PDB entry 8QN8 | electron microscopy, 3.14 A resolution | chains C and H of the 8 polymer chains in the assembly

[Chain C]
Name: DNA-directed RNA polymerase subunit beta
Source organism: Mycolicibacterium smegmatis MC2 155
Notes: EC 2.7.7.6
UniProtKB: P60281 (RPOB_MYCS2); residue numbers follow UniProt; this construct covers 1-1169
Sequence (1169 residues; row label = number of the first residue in the row):
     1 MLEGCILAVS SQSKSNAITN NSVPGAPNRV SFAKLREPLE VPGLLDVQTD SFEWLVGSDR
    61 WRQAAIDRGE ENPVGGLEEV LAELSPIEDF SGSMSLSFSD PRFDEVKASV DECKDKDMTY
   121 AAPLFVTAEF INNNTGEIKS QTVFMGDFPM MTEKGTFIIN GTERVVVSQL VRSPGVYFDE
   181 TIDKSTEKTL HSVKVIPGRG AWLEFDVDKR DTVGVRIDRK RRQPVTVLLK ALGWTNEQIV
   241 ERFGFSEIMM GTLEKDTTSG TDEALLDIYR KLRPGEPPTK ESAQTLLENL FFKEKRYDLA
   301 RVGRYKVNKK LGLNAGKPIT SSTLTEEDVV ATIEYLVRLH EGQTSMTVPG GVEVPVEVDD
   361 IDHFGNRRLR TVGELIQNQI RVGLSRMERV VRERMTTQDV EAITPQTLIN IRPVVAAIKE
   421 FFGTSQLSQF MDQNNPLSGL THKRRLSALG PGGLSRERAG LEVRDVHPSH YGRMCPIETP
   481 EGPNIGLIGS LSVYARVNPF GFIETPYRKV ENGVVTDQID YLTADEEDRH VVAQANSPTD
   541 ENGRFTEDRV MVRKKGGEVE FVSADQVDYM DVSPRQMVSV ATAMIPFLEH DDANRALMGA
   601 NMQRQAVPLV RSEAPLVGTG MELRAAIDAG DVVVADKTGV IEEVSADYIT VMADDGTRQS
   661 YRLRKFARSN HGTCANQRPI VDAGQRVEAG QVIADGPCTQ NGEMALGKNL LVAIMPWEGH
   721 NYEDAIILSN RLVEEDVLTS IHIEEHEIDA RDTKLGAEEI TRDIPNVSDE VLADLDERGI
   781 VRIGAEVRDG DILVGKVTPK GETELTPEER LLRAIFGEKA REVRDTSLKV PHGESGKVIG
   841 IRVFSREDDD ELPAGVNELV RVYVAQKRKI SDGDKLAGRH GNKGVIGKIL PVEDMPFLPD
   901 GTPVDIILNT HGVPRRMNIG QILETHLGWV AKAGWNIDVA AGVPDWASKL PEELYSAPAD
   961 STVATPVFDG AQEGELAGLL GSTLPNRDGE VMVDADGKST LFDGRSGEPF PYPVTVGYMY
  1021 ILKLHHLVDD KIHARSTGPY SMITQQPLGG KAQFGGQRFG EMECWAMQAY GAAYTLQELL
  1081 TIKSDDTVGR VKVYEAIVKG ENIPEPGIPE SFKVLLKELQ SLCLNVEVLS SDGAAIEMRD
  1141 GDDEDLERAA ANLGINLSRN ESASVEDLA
Disordered / not traced: 1-21, 801-821, 1132-1169

[Chain H]
Name: Helicase
Source organism: Mycolicibacterium smegmatis MC2 155
UniProtKB: I7G5V9 (I7G5V9_MYCS2); residue numbers follow UniProt; this construct covers 1-736
Sequence (736 residues; numbered 1 to 736; the number before each row is that of its first residue):
     1 MSGRDYEDEL QSERDYVAGL YARLDAERAQ SQRRYAAALR EHGGTAVERD AEVRALAKDI
    61 ARLNVADNGL CFGRLDTLDD ARLYIGRLGI FDRDNDFEPL LLDWRAPMAR PFYVATAANP
   121 ENMRRRRQFH TLGRKVVDFT DEILGRPTGA EHDATNDAAL LAAVNAPRGE GMRDIVATIQ
   181 AEQDQVIRLD HTGVLVIEGG PGTGKTVVAL HRVAYLLYTY RKQMERHGVL VVGPTPAFLD
   241 HIGRVLPSLG ESDAVFMTPG DFVPGLHVTA EDTPEAAEVK GSLKILDVLK AAVADRQELP
   301 SEPIPIDLSD VTMRIDAETA KWARDEARKT GLPHNEARAE FVDVVTYVVT ERAVARIGRG
   361 WLTRDDKHAW EKMRADVVGE LEDHEQFNAA LDALWPILTP EDVLAQLYTS HERLRAAGAP
   421 ECLWRADGEA WTVSDVPLLD ELVDLLGRNK AADEAAERER REEEAYAAGV LDLMVDREDL
   481 MDDEDHLLAQ DLIDAEELAD RFKEQDNREL SERAAADREW TYGHVVVDEA QELSEMDWRL
   541 LMRRCPRRSF TIVGDLAQRR SPAGARSWGA MLDSYVPGRW VYKSLSVNYR TPAEIMAVAA
   601 AVLAEFAPDA TPPDSVRACG VAPWARQVTD DDIASAIAEF VSEEAGREGT SVVIGPPDVP
   661 GTVPPSETKG LEFDAVLVVE PERILADGPR GAAELYVALT RATQRLGVLY RDALPQALAG
   721 LAEGDAAATV EQRTSA
Disordered / not traced: 1, 164-173, 722-736
What the authors report for this chain:
  - catalytic residues: Glu-529
  - conformationally variable residues: Glu-529
  - mutagenesis - T206E, E529S/Q558N: abolished catalytic activity on ATP

[How chain C and chain H interact]
Contacting residue pairs (47; chain C residue first):
  Ile-182(C) / Arg-226(H)
  Ser-185(C) / Arg-513(H)  hydrogen bond (backbone-side chain)
  Thr-186(C) / Trp-520(H)
  Glu-187(C) / Arg-226(H)  hydrogen bond (backbone-side chain)
  Glu-187(C) / Arg-513(H)
  Lys-188(C) / Arg-226(H)
  Lys-188(C) / His-227(H)  hydrogen bond
  Lys-188(C) / Trp-520(H)
  Lys-188(C) / Thr-521(H)  hydrogen bond (side chain-backbone)
  Thr-189(C) / Arg-226(H)
  Lys-209(C) / Thr-521(H)  hydrogen bond (backbone-side chain)
  Arg-210(C) / Glu-519(H)  salt bridge
  Arg-210(C) / Thr-521(H)
  Arg-210(C) / Arg-543(H)
  Arg-210(C) / Pro-546(H)
  Asp-211(C) / His-227(H)
  Asp-211(C) / Thr-521(H)  hydrogen bond
  Asp-211(C) / Pro-546(H)
  Glu-247(C) / Arg-547(H)
  Glu-247(C) / Arg-548(H)
  Glu-247(C) / Val-576(H)
  Glu-247(C) / Arg-579(H)  salt bridge
  Glu-341(C) / Gln-223(H)
  Glu-341(C) / Arg-547(H)  salt bridge
  Gly-342(C) / Gln-223(H)
  Arg-456(C) / Gln-490(H)  hydrogen bond (side chain-backbone)
  Arg-456(C) / Ile-493(H)  hydrogen bond (side chain-backbone)
  Arg-456(C) / Asp-494(H)
  Arg-464(C) / Leu-487(H)
  Arg-464(C) / Asp-491(H)
  Arg-464(C) / Leu-492(H)
  Glu-481(C) / Glu-484(H)
  Glu-481(C) / Asp-485(H)
  Glu-481(C) / His-486(H)
  Gly-482(C) / Asp-485(H)
  Pro-483(C) / Arg-477(H)
  Pro-483(C) / Leu-487(H)
  Pro-483(C) / Asp-491(H)
  Ile-485(C) / Leu-487(H)  hydrophobic
  Gln-605(C) / Glu-484(H)
  Lys-875(C) / Asp-483(H)  hydrogen bond (side chain-backbone)
  Lys-883(C) / Asp-483(H)  salt bridge
  His-1026(C) / Glu-484(H)  salt bridge
  Arg-1058(C) / Asp-476(H)  salt bridge
  Arg-1058(C) / Asp-479(H)  salt bridge
  Glu-1061(C) / Leu-473(H)
  Trp-1065(C) / Leu-473(H)  hydrophobic
Also at the interface, not in a pair above, chain C (31 interface residues in all): Lys-184, Ile-248, Met-250, Gly-460, Leu-461, Met-1062
Also at the interface, not in a pair above, chain H (28 interface residues in all): Glu-478

[In short]
31 residues of chain C and 28 residues of chain H are in contact; the contacts include 9 hydrogen bonds and 7
salt bridges. Polar contacts include Arg-210(C)/Glu-519(H), Glu-247(C)/Arg-579(H) and Glu-341(C)/Arg-547(H).
From the paper: the catalytic residue Glu-529(H); T206E and E529S/Q558N of chain H abolish catalytic activity
on ATP.
Chain C is DNA-directed RNA polymerase subunit beta and chain H is Helicase, both from Mycolicibacterium
smegmatis MC2 155; the structure, Mycobacterium smegmatis RNA polymerase in complex with HelD, SigA and RbpA
in State II, was determined by electron microscopy together with 8Q3I, 8QTI, 8QU6, 8R2M, 8R3M, 8R6P and 8R6R
from the same study.
